PDB entry 3RZC | X-ray diffraction, 2.80 A resolution | chains A and B of the 4 polymer chains in the assembly

# Chain A
Protein: Antigen-presenting glycoprotein CD1d1
From: Mus musculus
Notes: fragment: 19-298
UniProtKB: P11609 (CD1D1_MOUSE); residues 1-279 here correspond to UniProt positions 19-297 (UniProt number = residue number + 18)
Sequence (285 residues; each row starts with the number of its first residue):
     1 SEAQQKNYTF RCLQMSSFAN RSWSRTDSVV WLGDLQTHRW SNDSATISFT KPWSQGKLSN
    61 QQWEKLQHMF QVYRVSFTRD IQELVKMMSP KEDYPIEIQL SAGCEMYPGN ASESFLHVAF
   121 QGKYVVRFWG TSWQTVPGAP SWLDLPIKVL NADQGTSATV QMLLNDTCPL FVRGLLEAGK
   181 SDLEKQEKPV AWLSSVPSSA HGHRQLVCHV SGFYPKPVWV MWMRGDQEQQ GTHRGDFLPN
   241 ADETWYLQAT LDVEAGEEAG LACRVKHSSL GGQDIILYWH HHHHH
Disordered / not traced: 1-5, 198-203, 280-285
Construct notes: conflict His-201 (Asp219 in P11609); expression tag (280-285)
Disulfide bonds: Cys-104/Cys-168, Cys-208/Cys-263
Covalent attachments: N-acetylglucosamine (NAG) linked to Asn-20, Asn-42; glycan linked to Asn-165
Residues lining bound ligands: Isoglobotrihexosylceramide (LGN; N-[(2S,3R,4E)-1-{[alpha-D-galactopyranosyl-(1->3)-beta-D-galactopyranosyl-(1->4)-beta-D-glucopyranosyl]oxy}-3-hydroxyoctadec-4-en-2-yl]hexacosanamide): Phe-10, Cys-12, Gln-14, Ser-28, Val-30, His-38, Trp-40, Ile-47, Trp-63, Leu-66, Met-69, Phe-70, Tyr-73, Ser-76, Phe-77, Asp-80, Ile-81, Leu-84, Val-85, Ile-98, Leu-100, Ala-102, Leu-116, Val-118, Phe-120, Val-126, Trp-133, Trp-142, Leu-143, Pro-146, Leu-150, Asp-153, Gly-155, Thr-156, Ala-158, Thr-159, Val-160, Met-162, Leu-163, Leu-164, Cys-168, Phe-171
UniProt features mapped onto this chain:
  - binding site (a D-galactosylceramide): Asp-80, Asp-153 to Thr-156
  - glycosylation (N-linked (GlcNAc...) asparagine): Asn-7, Asn-20, Asn-42, Asn-110, Asn-165
Reported in the primary citation:
  - binding site for Isoglobotrihexosylceramide: Asp-80, Asp-153, Thr-156, Ala-158, Thr-159, Met-162
  - conformationally variable residues (side-chain flip): Leu-84, Val-149, Leu-150
  - mutagenesis - G155W: abolished signaling in response to iGb3
  - mutagenesis - G155W: unchanged signaling in response to alphaGalCer

# Chain B
Protein: Beta-2-microglobulin
From: Mus musculus
Notes: fragment: 1-99
UniProtKB: P01887 (B2MG_MOUSE); residues 1-99 here correspond to UniProt positions 21-119 (UniProt number = residue number + 20)
Sequence (99 residues; each row starts with the number of its first residue):
     1 IQKTPQIQVY SRHPPENGKP NILNCYVTQF HPPHIEIQML KNGKKIPKVE MSDMSFSKDW
    61 SFYILAHTEF TPTETDTYAC RVKHASMAEP KTVYWDRDM
Disordered / not traced: 1
Construct notes: variant Ala-85 (Asp105 in P01887)
Disulfide bonds: Cys-25/Cys-80

# Chain A / chain B interface
Contacting residue pairs (61; chain A residue first):
  Leu-13(A) / Ser-55(B)
  Leu-13(A) / Phe-56(B)
  Gln-14(A) / Phe-56(B)
  Met-15(A) / Met-54(B)
  Met-15(A) / Phe-56(B)  hydrophobic
  Met-15(A) / Phe-62(B)  hydrophobic
  Ser-17(A) / Pro-33(B)
  Val-29(A) / Asp-53(B)
  Val-29(A) / Met-54(B)
  Val-29(A) / Ser-55(B)
  Trp-31(A) / Ser-55(B)  hydrogen bond
  Trp-31(A) / Tyr-63(B)
  Gln-36(A) / Asp-53(B)  hydrogen bond
  Arg-39(A) / Asp-53(B)  salt bridge
  Glu-97(A) / His-31(B)
  Glu-97(A) / Pro-33(B)
  Gln-99(A) / His-31(B)
  Gln-99(A) / Phe-56(B)
  Gln-99(A) / Trp-60(B)  hydrogen bond (side chain-backbone)
  Gln-99(A) / Phe-62(B)
  Leu-100(A) / Phe-56(B)
  Ser-101(A) / Trp-60(B)
  His-117(A) / Trp-60(B)
  Ala-119(A) / Trp-60(B)  hydrophobic
  Gln-121(A) / His-31(B)
  Gly-122(A) / His-31(B)
  Gly-122(A) / Trp-60(B)
  Tyr-124(A) / Trp-60(B)
  Val-190(A) / Pro-14(B)
  Trp-192(A) / Ser-11(B)
  Trp-192(A) / His-13(B)
  Trp-192(A) / Pro-14(B)  hydrophobic
  Trp-192(A) / Pro-15(B)
  Ser-194(A) / Arg-97(B)
  Ser-194(A) / Asp-98(B)  hydrogen bond (side chain-backbone)
  Ser-195(A) / Asp-98(B)
  Val-196(A) / Asp-96(B)
  Val-196(A) / Asp-98(B)
  Val-196(A) / Met-99(B)
  Val-207(A) / Asp-98(B)
  His-209(A) / Met-99(B)
  Ser-211(A) / Arg-12(B)  hydrogen bond (side chain-backbone)
  Gly-212(A) / Arg-12(B)
  Leu-238(A) / Gln-8(B)
  Leu-238(A) / Tyr-10(B)
  Leu-238(A) / Tyr-26(B)  hydrophobic
  Pro-239(A) / Tyr-10(B)  hydrogen bond (backbone-side chain)
  Pro-239(A) / Asn-24(B)
  Pro-239(A) / Tyr-26(B)
  Pro-239(A) / Leu-65(B)
  Asn-240(A) / Tyr-10(B)
  Asn-240(A) / Arg-12(B)
  Asn-240(A) / Asn-24(B)  hydrogen bond
  Asn-240(A) / Leu-65(B)
  Ala-241(A) / Leu-65(B)
  Ala-241(A) / His-67(B)
  Asp-242(A) / Arg-12(B)  salt bridge
  Thr-244(A) / Arg-12(B)
  Tyr-246(A) / Tyr-10(B)  hydrophobic
  Tyr-246(A) / Ser-11(B)
  Gln-248(A) / Met-99(B)
Also at the interface, not in a pair above, chain A (35 interface residues in all): Val-118
Also at the interface, not in a pair above, chain B (25 interface residues in all): Pro-32

# Summary
35 residues of chain A and 25 residues of chain B are in contact; the contacts include 7 hydrogen bonds and 2
salt bridges. Polar contacts include Arg-39(A)/Asp-53(B), Asp-242(A)/Arg-12(B) and Trp-31(A)/Ser-55(B). From
the paper: a binding site for Isoglobotrihexosylceramide at Asp-80(A), Asp-153(A) and Thr-156(A) among others;
G155W of chain A abolishes signaling in response to iGb3.
Chain A is Antigen-presenting glycoprotein CD1d1 and chain B is Beta-2-microglobulin, both from Mus musculus;
the structure, Structure of the self-antigen iGb3 bound to mouse CD1d and in complex with the iNKT TCR, was
determined by X-ray diffraction.
